Entry 8VDV (X-ray diffraction, 1.97 A resolution); this record covers chains B and L of the 3 polymer chains in the assembly.

# Chain B
Protein: Proprotein convertase subtilisin/kexin type 9
Organism: Homo sapiens
Notes: EC 3.4.21.-
Reference sequence: Q8NBP7 (PCSK9_HUMAN); residue numbers follow UniProt; this construct covers 153-681
Amino-acid sequence (529 residues; numbered 153 to 681; the number before each row is that of its first residue):
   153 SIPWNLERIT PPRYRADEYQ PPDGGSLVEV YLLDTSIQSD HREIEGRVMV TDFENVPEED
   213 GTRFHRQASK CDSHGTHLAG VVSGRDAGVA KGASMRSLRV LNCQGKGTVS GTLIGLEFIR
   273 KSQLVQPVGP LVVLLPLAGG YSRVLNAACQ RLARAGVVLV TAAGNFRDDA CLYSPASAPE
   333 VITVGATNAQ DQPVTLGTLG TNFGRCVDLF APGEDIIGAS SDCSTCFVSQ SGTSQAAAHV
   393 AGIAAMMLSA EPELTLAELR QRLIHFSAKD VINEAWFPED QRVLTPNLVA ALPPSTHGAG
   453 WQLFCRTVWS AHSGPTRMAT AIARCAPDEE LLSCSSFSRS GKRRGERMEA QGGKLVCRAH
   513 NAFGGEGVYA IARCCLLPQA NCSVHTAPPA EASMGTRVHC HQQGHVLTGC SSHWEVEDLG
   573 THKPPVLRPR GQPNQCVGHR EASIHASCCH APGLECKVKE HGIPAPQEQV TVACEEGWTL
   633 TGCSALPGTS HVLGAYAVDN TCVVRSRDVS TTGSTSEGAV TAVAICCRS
Not modelled in the structure: 168-175, 213-219, 450-451, 544-546, 554-556, 572-584, 617-618, 640-641, 660-670
Sequence notes: conflict I474 (Val in Q8NBP7)
Cystine bridges: C223-C255, C323-C358, C375-C378, C457-C527, C477-C526, C486-C509, C534-C601, C552-C600, C562-C588, C608-C679, C626-C678, C635-C654

# Chain L
Protein: Inhibitor YBX-PHE-VAL-GLY-THR-THR-PHA-MAA-BIF-EME-NEH
Amino-acid sequence (11 residues; row label = number of the first residue in the row):
     1 XFVGTTXAXX X
Modified / non-standard residues: YBX ((ethylsulfanyl)acetic acid) at position 1, PHA (phenylalaninal) at position 7, BIF ((R)-2-amino-3-(4-phenylcyclohexyl)propanoic acid) at position 9, EME (N-methyl-L-glutamic acid) at position 10, NEH (ethanamine) at position 11; A8 (N-methyl-L-alanine; MAA)
Glycans and other covalent adducts: covalent link G4-NEH_11

# How chain B and chain L interact
Residue-residue contacts (28):
  K222(B) with T5(L)
  S225(B) with T5(L)
  H226(B) with T5(L)
  N317(B) with T6(L); PHA_7(L), hydrogen bond (side chain-backbone); A8(L); BIF_9(L)
  F318(B) with PHA_7(L)
  V346(B) with F2(L), hydrophobic; BIF_9(L)
  L348(B) with F2(L), hydrophobic; BIF_9(L)
  L351(B) with A8(L); BIF_9(L)
  G352(B) with BIF_9(L)
  T353(B) with BIF_9(L)
  G365(B) with BIF_9(L)
  E366(B) with YBX_1(L); F2(L)
  D367(B) with YBX_1(L)
  S381(B) with YBX_1(L)
  Q382(B) with YBX_1(L); V3(L)
  S383(B) with YBX_1(L); F2(L); T6(L); BIF_9(L)
  G384(B) with BIF_9(L)
Interface residues without a listed pair, chain B (19 interface residues in all): A338, T385

# Overview
Chain B and chain L form an interface of 19 and 8 residues respectively; the contacts include 1 hydrogen bond.
The hydrogen-bonded pair is N317(B)-PHA_7(L).
Here chain B is Proprotein convertase subtilisin/kexin type 9 (Homo sapiens) and chain L is Inhibitor
YBX-PHE-VAL-GLY-THR-THR-PHA-MAA-BIF-EME-NEH. Entry 8VDV (pcsk9 in complex with inhibitor) was determined by
X-ray diffraction.
